PDB entry 4M0E | X-ray diffraction, 2.00 A resolution | chains A and B

== Chain A (and B) ==
Molecule: Acetylcholinesterase
Source organism: Homo sapiens
Notes: EC 3.1.1.7; chain B of this document is another copy of the same molecule, construct and numbering; everything in this record applies to it too
UniProt: P22303 (ACES_HUMAN); residues 2-543 here correspond to UniProt positions 33-574 (UniProt number = residue number + 31)
Chain sequence (542 residues; each row starts with the number of its first residue):
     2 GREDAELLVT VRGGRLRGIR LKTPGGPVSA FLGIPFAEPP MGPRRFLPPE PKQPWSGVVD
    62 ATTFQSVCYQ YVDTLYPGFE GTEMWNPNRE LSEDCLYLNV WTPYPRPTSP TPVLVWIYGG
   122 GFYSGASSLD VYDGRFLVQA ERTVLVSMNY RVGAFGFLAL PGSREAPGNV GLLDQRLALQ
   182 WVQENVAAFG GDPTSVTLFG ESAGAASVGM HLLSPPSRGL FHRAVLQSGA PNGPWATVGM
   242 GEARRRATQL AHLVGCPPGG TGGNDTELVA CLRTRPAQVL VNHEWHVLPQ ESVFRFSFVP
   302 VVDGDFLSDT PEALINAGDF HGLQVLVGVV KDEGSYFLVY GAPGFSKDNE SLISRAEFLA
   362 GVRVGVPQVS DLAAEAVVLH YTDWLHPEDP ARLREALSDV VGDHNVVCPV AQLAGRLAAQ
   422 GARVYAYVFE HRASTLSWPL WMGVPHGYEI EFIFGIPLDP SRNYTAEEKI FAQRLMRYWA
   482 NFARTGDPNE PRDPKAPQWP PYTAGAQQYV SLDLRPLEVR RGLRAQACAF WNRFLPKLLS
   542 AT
Unresolved in the structure: 2-3, 260-264, 495-496, 543 (chain B: 2-3, 493-494, 543)
Swiss-Prot annotation at these positions:
  - active site: S203 (Acyl-ester intermediate), E334 (Charge relay system), H447 (Charge relay system)
  - binding site (galanthamine): W86, E202, S203, Y337
  - binding site (huperzine A): W86, Y133, Y337
  - binding site (huprine W): G122, S203, W439, H447
  - glycosylation (N-linked (GlcNAc...) asparagine): N265, N350, N464
Cystine bridges: C69-C96, C257-C272, C409-C529
Covalent attachments: glycan linked to N350
Small-molecule neighbours: Dihydrotanshinone I (1YL): Y72, D74, Y124, W286, S293, V294, F295, R296, F297, Y337, F338, Y341
From the paper describing this entry:
  - catalytic residues: S203, E334, H447 (citing earlier work)
  - binding site for Dihydrotanshinone I: Y72, D74, Y124, W286, S293, F295, R296, F297, Y337, F338, Y341

== Chain A / chain B interface ==
Contacting residue pairs - 40 pairs, chain A then chain B:
  L373(A) - F535(B)  hydrophobic
  L373(A) - L539(B)
  A377(A) - F535(B)  hydrophobic
  L380(A) - H381(B)
  L380(A) - A530(B)
  L380(A) - F531(B)
  L380(A) - F535(B)  hydrophobic
  H381(A) - L380(B)
  T383(A) - Q527(B)  hydrogen bond (backbone-side chain)
  D384(A) - Q527(B)
  W385(A) - Q508(B)  hydrogen bond (backbone-side chain)
  W385(A) - A526(B)
  W385(A) - Q527(B)  hydrogen bond (backbone-side chain)
  W385(A) - A530(B)
  W385(A) - R534(B)
  L386(A) - R522(B)  hydrogen bond (backbone-side chain)
  L386(A) - G523(B)
  H387(A) - R522(B)
  Q508(A) - W385(B)  hydrogen bond (side chain-backbone)
  Q508(A) - L386(B)
  R522(A) - L386(B)  hydrogen bond (side chain-backbone)
  R522(A) - H387(B)
  G523(A) - L386(B)
  A526(A) - W385(B)
  A526(A) - L386(B)  hydrophobic
  Q527(A) - T383(B)  hydrogen bond (side chain-backbone)
  Q527(A) - D384(B)
  Q527(A) - W385(B)  hydrogen bond (side chain-backbone)
  A530(A) - L380(B)  hydrophobic
  A530(A) - W385(B)
  F531(A) - L380(B)
  R534(A) - W385(B)
  F535(A) - L373(B)  hydrophobic
  F535(A) - A377(B)  hydrophobic
  F535(A) - L380(B)  hydrophobic
  F535(A) - L539(B)  hydrophobic
  K538(A) - L373(B)
  K538(A) - E376(B)
  L539(A) - L373(B)
  L539(A) - F535(B)  hydrophobic
Other interface residues (no listed pair), chain A (21 interface residues in all): E376
Other interface residues (no listed pair), chain B (22 interface residues in all): K538, A542

== Overview ==
21 residues of chain A face 22 of chain B across their interface, with 8 hydrogen bonds. Polar contacts
include T383(A)-Q527(B), W385(A)-Q508(B) and W385(A)-Q527(B). Ligands of chain A: Dihydrotanshinone I. The
paper reports catalytic residues S203(A), E334(A) and H447(A); a binding site for Dihydrotanshinone I at
Y72(A), D74(A) and Y124(A) among others.
Chain A and chain B are both Acetylcholinesterase (Homo sapiens); the structure, Structure of human
acetylcholinesterase in complex with dihydrotanshinone I, was determined by X-ray diffraction, deposited
together with 4M0F.
